2H5E - chain A; structure by X-ray diffraction, 2.80 A resolution.

== Chain A ==
Protein: Peptide chain release factor RF-3
Organism: Escherichia coli
Reference sequence: Q2M5U3 (Q2M5U3_ECOLI); residue numbers follow UniProt; this construct covers 1-529
Amino-acid sequence (529 residues; row label = number of the first residue in the row):
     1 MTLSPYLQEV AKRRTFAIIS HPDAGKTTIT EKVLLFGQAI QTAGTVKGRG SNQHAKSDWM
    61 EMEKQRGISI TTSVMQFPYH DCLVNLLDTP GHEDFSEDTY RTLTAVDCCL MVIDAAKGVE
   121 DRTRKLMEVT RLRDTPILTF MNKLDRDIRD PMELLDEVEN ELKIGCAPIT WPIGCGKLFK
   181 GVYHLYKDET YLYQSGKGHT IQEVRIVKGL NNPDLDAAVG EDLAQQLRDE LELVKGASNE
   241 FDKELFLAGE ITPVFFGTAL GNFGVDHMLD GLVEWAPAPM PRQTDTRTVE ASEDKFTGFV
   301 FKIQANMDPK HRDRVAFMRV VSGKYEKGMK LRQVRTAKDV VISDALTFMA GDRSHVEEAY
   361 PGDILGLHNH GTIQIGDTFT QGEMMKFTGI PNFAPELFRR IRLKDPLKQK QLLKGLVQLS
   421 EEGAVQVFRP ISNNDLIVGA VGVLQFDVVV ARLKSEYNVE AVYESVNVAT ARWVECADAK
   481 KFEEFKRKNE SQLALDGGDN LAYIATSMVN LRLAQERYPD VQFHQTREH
Unresolved in the structure: 1-2, 39-69, 351-355, 407-409
Ligand contacts: GDP (guanosine-5'-diphosphate): Ser-20, His-21, Pro-22, Asp-23, Ala-24, Gly-25, Lys-26, Thr-27, Thr-28, His-92, Asn-142, Lys-143, Asp-145, Arg-146, Thr-258, Ala-259, Leu-260
Reported in the primary citation:
  - binding site for GDP: His-92, Lys-143, Leu-260
  - mutagenesis - H311A (Kd 6.7 nM), R452A (Kd 6.6 nM): unchanged binding to GDP
  - mutagenesis - P90Q/H92A (Kd 18 nM): decreased binding to GDP

== In short ==
Ligands of chain A: GDP. From the paper: a binding site for GDP at His-92, Lys-143 and Leu-260; P90Q/H92A
reduce binding to GDP; 3 substitutions were tested in all.
Chain A is Peptide chain release factor RF-3 (Escherichia coli); the structure, Crystal structure of E.coli
polypeptide release factor RF3, was determined by X-ray diffraction together with 2O0F from the same study.
